PDB entry 8DLQ | electron microscopy, 2.77 A resolution | chains B and E

Chain B:
Molecule: Spike glycoprotein
Source organism: Severe acute respiratory syndrome coronavirus 2
UniProtKB: P0DTC2 (SPIKE_SARS2); residues 1-1208 here = UniProt positions 1-1208
Sequence (1288 residues; row label = number of the first residue in the row):
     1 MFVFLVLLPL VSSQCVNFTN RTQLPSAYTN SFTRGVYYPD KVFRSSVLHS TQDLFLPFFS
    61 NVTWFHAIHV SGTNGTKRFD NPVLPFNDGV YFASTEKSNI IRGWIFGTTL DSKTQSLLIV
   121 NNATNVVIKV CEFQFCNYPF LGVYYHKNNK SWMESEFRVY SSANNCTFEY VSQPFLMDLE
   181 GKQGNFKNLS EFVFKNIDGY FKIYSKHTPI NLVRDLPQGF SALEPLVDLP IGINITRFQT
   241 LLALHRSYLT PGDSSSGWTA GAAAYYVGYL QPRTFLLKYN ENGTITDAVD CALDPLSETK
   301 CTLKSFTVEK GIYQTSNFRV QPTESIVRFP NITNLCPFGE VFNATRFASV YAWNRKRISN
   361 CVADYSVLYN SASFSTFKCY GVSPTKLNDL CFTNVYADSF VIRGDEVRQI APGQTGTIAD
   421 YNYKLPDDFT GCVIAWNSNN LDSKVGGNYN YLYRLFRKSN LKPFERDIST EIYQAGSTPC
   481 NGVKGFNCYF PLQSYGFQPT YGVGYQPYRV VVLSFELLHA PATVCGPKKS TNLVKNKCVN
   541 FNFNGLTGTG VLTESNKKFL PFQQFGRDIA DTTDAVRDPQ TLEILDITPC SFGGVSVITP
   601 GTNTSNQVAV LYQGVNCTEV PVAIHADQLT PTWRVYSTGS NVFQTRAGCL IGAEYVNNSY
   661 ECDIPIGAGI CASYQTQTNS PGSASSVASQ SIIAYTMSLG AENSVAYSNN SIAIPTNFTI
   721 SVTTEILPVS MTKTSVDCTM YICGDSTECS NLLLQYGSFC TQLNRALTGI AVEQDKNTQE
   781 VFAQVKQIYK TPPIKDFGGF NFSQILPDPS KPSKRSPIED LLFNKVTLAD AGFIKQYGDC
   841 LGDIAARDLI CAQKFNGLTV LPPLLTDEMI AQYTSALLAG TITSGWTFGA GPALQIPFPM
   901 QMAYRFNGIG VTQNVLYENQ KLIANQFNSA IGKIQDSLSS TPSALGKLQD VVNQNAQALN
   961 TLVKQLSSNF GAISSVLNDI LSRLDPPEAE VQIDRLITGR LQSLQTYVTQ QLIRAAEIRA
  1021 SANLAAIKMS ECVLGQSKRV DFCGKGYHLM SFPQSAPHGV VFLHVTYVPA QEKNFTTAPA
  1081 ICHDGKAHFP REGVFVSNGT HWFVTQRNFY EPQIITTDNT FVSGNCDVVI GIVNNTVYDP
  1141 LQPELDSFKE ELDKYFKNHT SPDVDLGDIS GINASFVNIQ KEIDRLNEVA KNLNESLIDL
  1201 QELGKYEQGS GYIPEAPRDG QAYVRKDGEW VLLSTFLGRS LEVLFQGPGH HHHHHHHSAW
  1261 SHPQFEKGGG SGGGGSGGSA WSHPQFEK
Unresolved in the structure: 1-329, 531-1288
Construct notes: conflict F18 (Leu in P0DTC2), N20 (Thr in P0DTC2), S26 (Pro in P0DTC2), 18 further conflict positions vs the reference (P0DTC2) not listed; expression tag (1209-1288)
Disulfide bonds: C336-C361, C379-C432, C391-C525, C480-C488
Glycans and other covalent adducts: N-acetylglucosamine (NAG) linked to N343
UniProt features mapped onto this chain:
  - region: N280 to C301 (Putative superantigen), R403 to D405 (Integrin-binding motif), N448 to F456 (Immunodominant HLA epitope recognized by the CD8+), P681, A684 (Putative superantigen), S816 to Y837 (Fusion peptide 1), K835 to F855 (Fusion peptide 2), D1163 to E1202 (Heptad repeat 2)
  - site: R815, S816 (Cleavage)
  - glycosylation: N17 (N-linked (GlcNAc...) (complex) asparagine), N61 (N-linked (GlcNAc...) (hybrid) asparagine), N74 (N-linked (GlcNAc...) (complex) asparagine), N122 (N-linked (GlcNAc...) (hybrid) asparagine), N149 (N-linked (GlcNAc...) (complex) asparagine), N165 (N-linked (GlcNAc...) (complex) asparagine), N234 (N-linked (GlcNAc...) (high mannose) asparagine), N282 (N-linked (GlcNAc...) (complex) asparagine), T323 (O-linked (GalNAc) threonine), S325 (O-linked (HexNAc...) serine), N331 (N-linked (GlcNAc...) (complex) asparagine), N343 (N-linked (GlcNAc...) (complex) asparagine), N603 (N-linked (GlcNAc...) (hybrid) asparagine), N616 (N-linked (GlcNAc...) (complex) asparagine), N657 (N-linked (GlcNAc...) (complex) asparagine), T676 (O-linked (GlcNAc...) threonine), T678 (O-linked (GlcNAc...) threonine), N709 (N-linked (GlcNAc...) (high mannose) asparagine), N717 (N-linked (GlcNAc...) (hybrid) asparagine), N801 (N-linked (GlcNAc...) (hybrid) asparagine) and 6 more in UniProt
  - natural variant: L5 (L5F: In strain: Iota/B.1.526), S13 (S13I: In strain: Epsilon/B.1.427/B.1.429), T19 (T19I: In strain: Omicron/BQ.1.1, Omicron/XBB.1.5 and 1 more; T19R: In strain: Delta/B.1.617.2, Omicron/BA.2 and 4 more), L24 to A27 (sequence variant, change not given here; In strain: Omicron/BA.2, Omicron/BA.2.12.1 and 6 more), Q52 (Q52H: In strain: Omicron/EG.5.1), A67 (A67V: In strain: Eta/B.1.525, Omicron/BA.1), H69 to V70 (deletion: In strain: Alpha/B.1.1.7, Eta/B.1.525 and 5 more), G75 (G75V: In strain: Lambda/C.37), T76 (T76I: In strain: Lambda/C.37), D80 (D80A: In strain: Beta/B.1.351), V83 (V83A: In strain: Omicron/XBB.1.5, Omicron/EG.5.1), T95 (T95I: In strain: Iota/B.1.526, Mu/B.1.621 and 2 more), 73 further natural variant entries in UniProt
  - mutagenesis: H69 to V70 (Increased incorporation of cleaved spike into virions), N121 (N121Q: Partial loss of biliverdin affinity), N234 (N234Q: Increased resistance to neutralizing antibodies), N331 (N331Q: Reduced viral infectivity), N343 (N343Q: Reduced viral infectivity), L452 (L452R: Increased resistance to neutralizing antibodies. Decreases HLA binding to NF9 epitope. Increased binding affinity to human ACE2), Y453 (Y453F: Decreased HLA binding to NF9 epitope. Increased binding affinity to human ACE2), A475 (A475V: Increased resistance to neutralizing antibodies), V483 (V483A: Increased resistance to neutralizing antibodies), F490 (F490L: Increased resistance to neutralizing antibodies and human covalescent sera neutralization), Q493 (Q493N: Reduced host ACE2-binding affinity in vitro; Q493Y: Reduced host ACE2-binding affinity in vitro), H519 (H519P: Increased resistance to human covalescent sera neutralization), 8 further mutagenesis entries in UniProt

Chain E:
Molecule: Processed angiotensin-converting enzyme 2
Source organism: Homo sapiens
UniProtKB: Q9BYF1 (ACE2_HUMAN); residues 18-615 here = UniProt positions 18-615
Sequence (606 residues; row label = number of the first residue in the row):
    18 QSTIEEQAKT FLDKFNHEAE DLFYQSSLAS WNYNTNITEE NVQNMNNAGD KWSAFLKEQS
    78 TLAQMYPLQE IQNLTVKLQL QALQQNGSSV LSEDKSKRLN TILNTMSTIY STGKVCNPDN
   138 PQECLLLEPG LNEIMANSLD YNERLWAWES WRSEVGKQLR PLYEEYVVLK NEMARANHYE
   198 DYGDYWRGDY EVNGVDGYDY SRGQLIEDVE HTFEEIKPLY EHLHAYVRAK LMNAYPSYIS
   258 PIGCLPAHLL GDMWGRFWTN LYSLTVPFGQ KPNIDVTDAM VDQAWDAQRI FKEAEKFFVS
   318 VGLPNMTQGF WENSMLTDPG NVQKAVCHPT AWDLGKGDFR ILMCTKVTMD DFLTAHHEMG
   378 HIQYDMAYAA QPFLLRNGAN EGFHEAVGEI MSLSAATPKH LKSIGLLSPD FQEDNETEIN
   438 FLLKQALTIV GTLPFTYMLE KWRWMVFKGE IPKDQWMKKW WEMKREIVGV VEPVPHDETY
   498 CDPASLFHVS NDYSFIRYYT RTLYQFQFQE ALCQAAKHEG PLHKCDISNS TEAGQKLFNM
   558 LRLGKSEPWT LALENVVGAK NMNVRPLLNY FEPLFTWLKD QNKNSFVGWS TDWSPYADHH
   618 HHHHHH
Unresolved in the structure: 18, 615-623
Construct notes: expression tag (616-623)
Disulfide bonds: C133-C141, C530-C542
Glycans and other covalent adducts: N-acetylglucosamine (NAG) linked to N53, N90, N103, N322, N432, N546
UniProt features mapped onto this chain:
  - region (Interaction with SARS-CoV spike glycoprotein): D30 to Y41, M82 to P84, K353 to R357
  - active site: E375 (Proton acceptor), H505 (Proton donor)
  - binding site (chloride): R169, W477, K481
  - binding site (substrate): R273, H345, P346, Y515
  - binding site (Zn(2+)): H374, H378, E402
  - glycosylation (N-linked (GlcNAc...) asparagine): N53, N90, N103, N322, N432, N546
  - mutagenesis: S19 (S19P: Increases slightly the interaction with RBD domain of SARS-CoV-2 spike protein), Q24 to K26 (Slightly inhibits interaction with SARS-CoV spike glycoprotein), Q24 (Q24T: Increases slightly the interaction with RBD domain of SARS-CoV-2 spike protein), A25 (A25V: Increases slightly the interaction with RBD domain of SARS-CoV-2 spike protein), T27 (T27Y: Increases slightly the interaction with RBD domain of SARS-CoV-2 spike protein. In sACE2.v2.2; increases interaction with RBD domain of SARS-CoV-2 spike protein ...), L29 (L29F: Increases slightly the interaction with RBD domain of SARS-CoV-2 spike protein), K31 (K31D: Abolishes interaction with SARS-CoV spike glycoprotein; K31Y: Increases slightly the interaction with RBD domain of SARS-CoV-2 spike protein), N33 (N33D: Increases slightly the interaction with RBD domain of SARS-CoV-2 spike protein), H34 (H34A: Increases slightly the interaction with RBD domain of SARS-CoV-2 spike protein), E37 (E37A: No effect on interaction with SARS-CoV spike glycoprotein), D38 (D38A: No effect on interaction with SARS-CoV spike glycoprotein), L39 (L39R: Increases slightly the interaction with RBD domain of SARS-CoV-2 spike protein), 48 further mutagenesis entries in UniProt

How chain B and chain E interact:
Contacting residue pairs (37; chain B residue first):
  G446(B) with Q42(E)
  Y449(B) with D38(E), hydrogen bond; Q42(E), hydrogen bond
  Y453(B) with H34(E), hydrogen bond
  F456(B) with T27(E); K31(E)
  A475(B) with S19(E), hydrogen bond (backbone-backbone); Q24(E); T27(E)
  G476(B) with Q24(E)
  S477(B) with Q24(E)
  F486(B) with M82(E), hydrophobic; Y83(E)
  N487(B) with Q24(E), hydrogen bond; Y83(E), hydrogen bond
  Y489(B) with T27(E); F28(E); K31(E); Y83(E), hydrogen bond
  Q493(B) with K31(E); H34(E), hydrogen bond
  S494(B) with H34(E)
  Q498(B) with Y41(E); Q42(E); L45(E)
  T500(B) with Y41(E), hydrogen bond; N330(E); D355(E); R357(E)
  Y501(B) with Y41(E), hydrophobic; K353(E)
  G502(B) with K353(E), hydrogen bond (backbone-backbone); G354(E)
  Y505(B) with E37(E); K353(E); G354(E); R393(E)
Interface residues without a listed pair, chain B (18 interface residues in all): L455
Interface residues without a listed pair, chain E (21 interface residues in all): D30, L79

Overview:
The interface between chain B and chain E involves 18 residues on one side and 21 on the other; the contacts
include 10 hydrogen bonds. Among the polar pairs are Y449(B)-D38(E), Y449(B)-Q42(E) and Y453(B)-H34(E).
N-acetylglucosamine is covalently linked to N343(B).
Here chain B is Spike glycoprotein (Severe acute respiratory syndrome coronavirus 2) and chain E is Processed
angiotensin-converting enzyme 2 (Homo sapiens). Entry 8DLQ (Cryo-EM structure of SARS-CoV-2 Gamma (P.1) spike
protein in complex with human ACE2 (focused refinement of ...) was determined by electron microscopy (same
publication as 8DLJ, 8DLK, 8DLM, 8DLN, 8DLP, 8DLS and 6 further entries).
